Entry 6X8H (X-ray diffraction, 1.48 A resolution); this record covers chains A and B of the 3 polymer chains in the assembly.

# Chain A
Name: Caspase-8
Source organism: Homo sapiens
Notes: EC 3.4.22.61; fragment: p18
UniProt: Q14790 (CASP8_HUMAN), isoform Q14790-9; residues 217-384 here correspond to UniProt positions 276-443 (UniProt number = residue number + 59)
Chain sequence (168 residues; each row starts with the number of its first residue):
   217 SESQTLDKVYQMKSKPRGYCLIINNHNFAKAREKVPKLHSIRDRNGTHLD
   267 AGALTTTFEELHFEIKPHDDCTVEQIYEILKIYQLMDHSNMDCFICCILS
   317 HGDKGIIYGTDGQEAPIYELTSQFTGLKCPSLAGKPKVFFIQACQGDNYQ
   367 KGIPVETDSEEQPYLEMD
Disordered / not traced: 217-222, 375-384

# Chain B
Name: Caspase-8
Source organism: Homo sapiens
Notes: EC 3.4.22.61; fragment: p10
UniProt: Q14790 (CASP8_HUMAN), isoform Q14790-9; residues 385-479 here correspond to UniProt positions 444-538 (UniProt number = residue number + 59)
Chain sequence (95 residues; row label = number of the first residue in the row):
   385 LSSPQTRYIPDEADFLLGMATVNNCVSYRNPAEGTWYIQSLCQSLRERCP
   435 RGDDILTILTEVNYEVSNKDDKKNMGKQMPQPTFTLRKKLVFPSD
Disordered / not traced: 385-389, 479

# Interface between chain A and chain B
Pairs across the interface - 106 pairs, chain A then chain B:
  Asp223(A) - Lys473(B)
  Lys224(A) - Lys472(B)
  Lys224(A) - Lys473(B)  hydrogen bond (backbone-backbone)
  Val225(A) - Lys473(B)
  Val225(A) - Val475(B)  hydrophobic
  Tyr226(A) - Asp398(B)  hydrogen bond
  Tyr226(A) - Leu470(B)
  Tyr226(A) - Arg471(B)  hydrogen bond (side chain-backbone)
  Tyr226(A) - Lys472(B)
  Tyr226(A) - Lys473(B)  hydrogen bond (backbone-backbone)
  Met228(A) - Leu474(B)  hydrophobic
  Met228(A) - Val475(B)
  Met228(A) - Pro477(B)
  Arg233(A) - Pro477(B)  hydrogen bond (side chain-backbone)
  Arg260(A) - Arg413(B)
  Asn261(A) - Arg413(B)  hydrogen bond (backbone-side chain)
  Asn261(A) - Pro415(B)
  Gly262(A) - Pro415(B)
  Leu265(A) - Ala416(B)
  Leu265(A) - Glu417(B)
  Leu265(A) - Gly418(B)
  Leu265(A) - Gln423(B)  hydrogen bond (backbone-side chain)
  Asp266(A) - Gly418(B)
  Asp266(A) - Thr419(B)  hydrogen bond
  Asp266(A) - Ile422(B)
  Asp266(A) - Gln423(B)  hydrogen bond
  Ala269(A) - Gln423(B)
  Ala269(A) - Cys426(B)
  Leu270(A) - Ile422(B)  hydrophobic
  Leu270(A) - Cys426(B)  hydrophobic
  Thr272(A) - Arg430(B)
  Thr273(A) - Cys426(B)  hydrogen bond
  Thr273(A) - Leu429(B)
  Thr273(A) - Arg430(B)
  Phe274(A) - Leu429(B)  hydrophobic
  Glu276(A) - Arg430(B)  salt bridge
  Leu277(A) - Cys433(B)  hydrophobic
  Leu277(A) - Phe476(B)
  Leu277(A) - Ser478(B)
  His278(A) - Pro477(B)
  Phe279(A) - Phe476(B)  hydrophobic
  Cys309(A) - Phe476(B)  hydrophobic
  Lys320(A) - Asn407(B)
  Gly321(A) - Asn407(B)
  Ile333(A) - Met403(B)  hydrophobic
  Tyr334(A) - Glu396(B)  hydrogen bond
  Thr337(A) - Phe399(B)
  Phe340(A) - Phe399(B)
  Thr341(A) - Asp395(B)  hydrogen bond
  Thr341(A) - Phe399(B)
  Gly342(A) - Asp395(B)  hydrogen bond (backbone-backbone)
  Leu343(A) - Asp395(B)  hydrogen bond (backbone-side chain)
  Gly350(A) - Asp398(B)
  Gly350(A) - Arg471(B)
  Lys351(A) - Asp398(B)
  Pro352(A) - Asp398(B)
  Pro352(A) - Leu474(B)  hydrophobic
  Lys353(A) - Ala397(B)
  Lys353(A) - Asp398(B)  hydrogen bond (backbone-backbone)
  Lys353(A) - Phe399(B)
  Lys353(A) - Leu400(B)  hydrogen bond (backbone-backbone)
  Val354(A) - Leu400(B)
  Val354(A) - Leu474(B)  hydrophobic
  Phe355(A) - Phe399(B)  hydrophobic
  Phe355(A) - Leu400(B)  hydrogen bond (backbone-backbone)
  Phe355(A) - Leu401(B)
  Phe355(A) - Gly402(B)  hydrogen bond (backbone-backbone)
  Phe356(A) - Gly402(B)
  Phe356(A) - Tyr421(B)
  Phe356(A) - Leu425(B)  hydrophobic
  Ile357(A) - Leu401(B)  hydrophobic
  Ile357(A) - Gly402(B)  hydrogen bond (backbone-backbone)
  Ile357(A) - Met403(B)  hydrophobic
  Ile357(A) - Ala404(B)  hydrogen bond (backbone-backbone)
  Gln358(A) - Ala404(B)
  Gln358(A) - Ser411(B)  hydrogen bond
  Gln358(A) - Thr419(B)  hydrogen bond
  Gln358(A) - Tyr421(B)
  Gln358(A) - Ile422(B)
  Ala359(A) - Thr405(B)
  Ala359(A) - Ser411(B)  hydrogen bond (backbone-side chain)
  Cys360(A) - Cys409(B)
  Cys360(A) - Val410(B)  hydrophobic
  Cys360(A) - Ser411(B)
  Gln361(A) - Met403(B)
  Gln361(A) - Thr405(B)
  Gln361(A) - Val406(B)
  Gln361(A) - Asn407(B)
  Gln361(A) - Asn408(B)  hydrogen bond (backbone-backbone)
  Gln361(A) - Cys409(B)  hydrogen bond (backbone-backbone)
  Gly362(A) - Asn408(B)
  Gly362(A) - Cys409(B)
  Gly362(A) - Val410(B)
  Asp363(A) - Asn408(B)
  Asp363(A) - Val410(B)
  Asn364(A) - Asn408(B)  hydrogen bond (backbone-backbone)
  Asn364(A) - Cys409(B)
  Asn364(A) - Val410(B)  hydrogen bond (backbone-backbone)
  Tyr365(A) - Asn458(B)
  Gln366(A) - Val406(B)
  Gln366(A) - Cys409(B)  hydrogen bond
  Gln366(A) - Gly460(B)
  Gln366(A) - Lys461(B)  hydrogen bond (backbone-backbone)
  Lys367(A) - Lys461(B)
  Gly368(A) - Lys461(B)
  Asp374(A) - Tyr448(B)  hydrogen bond
Also at the interface, not in a pair above, chain A (55 interface residues in all): Asp259, Thr263, Ile311, Leu315, His317
Also at the interface, not in a pair above, chain B (50 interface residues in all): Ile393, Tyr412, Leu443, Met459, Gln462, Met463

# In short
55 residues of chain A and 50 residues of chain B are in contact, with 30 hydrogen bonds and 1 salt bridge.
Polar contacts include Glu276(A)-Arg430(B), Tyr226(A)-Asp398(B) and Tyr226(A)-Arg471(B).
Chain A is Caspase-8 and chain B is Caspase-8, both from Homo sapiens; the structure, Caspase-8 in complex
with AOMK inhibitor, Ac-DW3-KE, forms tetrahedral adduct, was determined by X-ray diffraction.
